7QOI - chains AE and Bb of the 140 polymer chains in the assembly; structure by electron microscopy, 3.62 A resolution.

# Chain AE
Name: Major capsid protein gp32
From: Bacteroides phage crAss001
Reference sequence: A0A385DVU6 (A0A385DVU6_9CAUD); numbering as in UniProt (aligned over 1-504)
Amino-acid sequence (504 residues; row label = number of the first residue in the row):
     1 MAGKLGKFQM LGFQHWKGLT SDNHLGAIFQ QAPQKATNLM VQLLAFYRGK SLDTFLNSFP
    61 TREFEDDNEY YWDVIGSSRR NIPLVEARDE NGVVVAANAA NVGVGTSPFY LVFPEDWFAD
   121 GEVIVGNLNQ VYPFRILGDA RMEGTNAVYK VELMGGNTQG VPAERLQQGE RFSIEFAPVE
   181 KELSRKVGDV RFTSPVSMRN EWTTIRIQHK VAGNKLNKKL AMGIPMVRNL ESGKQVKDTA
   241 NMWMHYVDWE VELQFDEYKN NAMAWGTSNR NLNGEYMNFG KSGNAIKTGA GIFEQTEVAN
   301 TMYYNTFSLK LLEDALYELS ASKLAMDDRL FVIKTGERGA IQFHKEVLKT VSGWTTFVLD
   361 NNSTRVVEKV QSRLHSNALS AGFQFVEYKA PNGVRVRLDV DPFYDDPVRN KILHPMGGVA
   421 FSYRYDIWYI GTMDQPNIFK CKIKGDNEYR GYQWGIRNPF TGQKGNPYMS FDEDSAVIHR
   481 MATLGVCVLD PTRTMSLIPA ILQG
Disordered / not traced: 1
Ion coordination: Mg2+: Thr296, Ala299, Pro491, Thr494

# Chain Bb
Name: Auxiliary capsid protein gp36
From: Bacteroides phage crAss001
Reference sequence: A0A385DVS7 (A0A385DVS7_9CAUD); residue numbers follow UniProt; this construct covers 1-333
Amino-acid sequence (333 residues; each row starts with the number of its first residue):
     1 MVISINQVRQ LYVAKALKAN TAALTTAGDI VPKADTAKTT LYFQSMSPAG IVASDKINLK
    61 HVLYAKATPS EALAHKLVRY SVTLDADVSA TPVAGQNYIL RLAFRQYIGL SEEDQYFKYG
   121 EVIARSGMTA SDFYKKMAIS LAKNLENKTE STPLVNIYLI SAAAASTDVP VTSATKESDL
   181 TATDYNQIII EETEQPWVLG MMPQAFIPFT PQFLTITVDG EDRLWGVATV VTPTKTVPDG
   241 HLIADLEYFC MGARGDIYRG MGYPNIIKTT YLVDPGAVYD VLDIHYFYTG SNESVQKSEK
   301 TITLVAVDDG SHTAMNALIG AINTASGLTI ATL

# How chain AE and chain Bb interact
Pairs across the interface (65; chain AE residue first):
  Ala2(AE) - Gln106(Bb)  hydrogen bond (backbone-backbone)
  Ala2(AE) - Tyr107(Bb)  hydrogen bond (backbone-backbone)
  Ala2(AE) - Ile108(Bb)
  Ala2(AE) - Gly109(Bb)
  Ala2(AE) - Gln195(Bb)
  Ala2(AE) - Ala205(Bb)
  Ala2(AE) - Phe206(Bb)
  Ala2(AE) - Ile207(Bb)
  Gly3(AE) - Tyr107(Bb)  hydrogen bond (backbone-backbone)
  Gly3(AE) - Ile108(Bb)
  Gly3(AE) - Thr152(Bb)
  Gly3(AE) - Gln195(Bb)
  Gly3(AE) - Met202(Bb)
  Lys4(AE) - Ile108(Bb)
  Lys4(AE) - Ser151(Bb)  hydrogen bond (backbone-side chain)
  Lys4(AE) - Thr152(Bb)
  Lys4(AE) - Pro196(Bb)
  Lys4(AE) - Met202(Bb)
  Leu5(AE) - Ile108(Bb)  hydrophobic
  Leu5(AE) - Ser151(Bb)
  Lys7(AE) - Glu150(Bb)  hydrogen bond (side chain-backbone)
  Lys7(AE) - Ser151(Bb)
  Gln9(AE) - Ile108(Bb)
  Gln9(AE) - Met202(Bb)
  Met10(AE) - Val198(Bb)  hydrophobic
  Met10(AE) - Met201(Bb)
  Met10(AE) - Met202(Bb)
  Leu11(AE) - Met201(Bb)
  Gly12(AE) - Met201(Bb)  hydrogen bond (backbone-backbone)
  Gly12(AE) - Met202(Bb)
  Gly12(AE) - Pro203(Bb)
  Phe13(AE) - Ile108(Bb)
  Phe13(AE) - Leu110(Bb)
  Gln14(AE) - Val2(Bb)
  Gln14(AE) - Gly200(Bb)
  Gln14(AE) - Met201(Bb)
  His15(AE) - Val2(Bb)
  His15(AE) - Leu110(Bb)
  Trp16(AE) - Val2(Bb)  hydrophobic
  Trp16(AE) - Ile3(Bb)
  Lys17(AE) - Ser4(Bb)
  Leu19(AE) - Gln7(Bb)
  Ser21(AE) - Ile5(Bb)
  Asp22(AE) - Ile257(Bb)
  Asn23(AE) - Phe249(Bb)  hydrogen bond (side chain-backbone)
  Asn23(AE) - Gly252(Bb)
  Asn23(AE) - Arg259(Bb)  hydrogen bond
  His24(AE) - Ile3(Bb)  hydrogen bond (side chain-backbone)
  His24(AE) - Ile5(Bb)
  His24(AE) - Phe249(Bb)
  Gly26(AE) - Ile257(Bb)
  Gly26(AE) - Arg259(Bb)
  Ala27(AE) - Val2(Bb)  hydrophobic
  Ala27(AE) - Phe249(Bb)  hydrophobic
  Ala27(AE) - Arg259(Bb)
  Ile28(AE) - Val2(Bb)  hydrophobic
  Phe29(AE) - Met201(Bb)  hydrophobic
  Phe29(AE) - Met261(Bb)  hydrophobic
  Gln31(AE) - Tyr258(Bb)
  Gln31(AE) - Met261(Bb)
  Ala32(AE) - Met261(Bb)  hydrophobic
  Pro33(AE) - Tyr258(Bb)
  Pro33(AE) - Met261(Bb)
  Gly223(AE) - Pro264(Bb)
  Ile224(AE) - Pro264(Bb)  hydrophobic
Interface residues without a listed pair, chain AE (29 interface residues in all): Gly6
Interface residues without a listed pair, chain Bb (33 interface residues in all): Thr149, Ala253, Asn265

# Overview
29 residues of chain AE and 33 residues of chain Bb are in contact, with 9 hydrogen bonds. Polar pairs include
Lys4(AE)-Ser151(Bb), Lys7(AE)-Glu150(Bb) and Asn23(AE)-Phe249(Bb). Thr296(AE), Ala299(AE), Pro491(AE) and
Thr494(AE) coordinate Mg2+.
Here chain AE is Major capsid protein gp32 and chain Bb is Auxiliary capsid protein gp36, both from
Bacteroides phage crAss001. Entry 7QOI (Unique vertex of the phicrAss001 virion) was determined by electron
microscopy, deposited together with 7QOG, 7QOH, 7QOJ, 7QOK and 7QOL.
